6KAE - chains C and D of the 4 polymer chains in the assembly; structure by X-ray diffraction, 1.45 A resolution.

[Chain C]
Name: Hemoglobin subunit alpha
Organism: Homo sapiens
UniProtKB: P69905 (HBA_HUMAN); residues 1-141 here correspond to UniProt positions 2-142 (UniProt number = residue number + 1)
Sequence (141 residues; each row starts with the number of its first residue):
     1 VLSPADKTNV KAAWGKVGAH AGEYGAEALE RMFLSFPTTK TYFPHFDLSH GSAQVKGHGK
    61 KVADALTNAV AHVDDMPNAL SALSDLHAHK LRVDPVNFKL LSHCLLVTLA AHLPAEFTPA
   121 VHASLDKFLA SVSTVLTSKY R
Ion coordination: heme Fe near His87 (its only coordinating residue here)
Ligand contacts:
  - carbon monoxide (CMO), molecule 1: Trp14, Ala21, Tyr24, Gly25, Ala63, Leu66, Leu105
  - carbon monoxide (CMO), molecule 2: Leu29, Phe43, His58, Val62, Leu101
  - heme (HEM): Met32, Thr39, Tyr42, Phe43, His45, Phe46, His58, Lys61, Val62, Ala65, Leu66, Leu83, Leu86, His87, Leu91, Val93, Asn97, Phe98, Leu101, Val132, Leu136
Swiss-Prot annotation at these positions:
  - binding site (O2): His58
  - binding site (heme b): His87
  - site: Thr8, Asn9 (Microbial infection: Cleavage), Lys11 (Not glycated), Ala13, Trp14 (Microbial infection: Cleavage), Tyr24, Gly25 (Microbial infection: Cleavage), Leu29, Glu30 (Microbial infection: Cleavage), His45, Phe46 (Microbial infection: Cleavage), Asp47, Leu48 (Microbial infection: Cleavage), Ser52, Ala53 (Microbial infection: Cleavage), Val55, Lys56 (Microbial infection: Cleavage), Lys56 (Not glycated), Gly59, Lys60 (Microbial infection: Cleavage), Lys60 (Not glycated), Lys90 (Not glycated), Leu91, Arg92 (Microbial infection: Cleavage), Lys99 (Not glycated), Leu106, Val107 (Microbial infection: Cleavage), Thr108, Leu109 (Microbial infection: Cleavage), Val121, His122 (Microbial infection: Cleavage), Ser133, Thr134 (Microbial infection: Cleavage)
  - modified residue: Ser3 (Phosphoserine), Lys7 (N6-succinyllysine), Thr8 (Phosphothreonine), Lys11 (N6-succinyllysine), Lys16 (N6-acetyllysine), Tyr24 (Phosphotyrosine), Ser35 (Phosphoserine), Lys40 (N6-succinyllysine), Ser49 (Phosphoserine), Ser102 (Phosphoserine), Thr108 (Phosphothreonine), Ser124 (Phosphoserine), Ser131 (Phosphoserine), Thr134 (Phosphothreonine), Thr137 (Phosphothreonine), Ser138 (Phosphoserine)
  - glycosylation (N-linked (Glc) (glycation) lysine): Lys7, Lys16, Lys40, Lys61

[Chain D]
Name: Hemoglobin subunit beta
Organism: Homo sapiens
UniProtKB: P68871 (HBB_HUMAN); residues 1-146 here correspond to UniProt positions 2-147 (UniProt number = residue number + 1)
Sequence (146 residues; each row starts with the number of its first residue):
     1 VHLTPEEKSA VTALWGKVNV DEVGGEALGR LLVVYPWTQR FFESFGDLST PDAVMGNPKV
    61 KAHGKKVLGA FSDGLAHLDN LKGTFATLSE LHCDKLHVDP ENFRLLGNVL VCVLAHHFGK
   121 EFTPPVQAAY QKVVAGVANA LAHKYH
Covalently attached groups: but-2-enedial (2FU) linked to Lys82
Ion coordination: protoporphyrin IX containing ni(II) Ni near His92 (its only coordinating residue here)
Ligand contacts:
  - carbon monoxide (CMO), molecule 1: Gly24, Ala27, Leu28, Gly64, Val67, Leu68, Leu106
  - carbon monoxide (CMO), molecule 2: Phe103, Gly107, Val134, Val137, Ala138
  - protoporphyrin IX containing ni(II) (HNI): Leu31, Phe41, Phe42, Phe45, His63, Lys66, Val67, Ala70, Phe71, Phe85, Leu88, Leu91, His92, Leu96, Val98, Asn102, Phe103, Leu106, Val137, Leu141
Swiss-Prot annotation at these positions:
  - binding site ((2R)-2,3-bisphosphoglycerate): Val1, His2, Lys82, His143
  - binding site (heme b): His63, His92
  - site: Glu7, Lys8 (Microbial infection: Cleavage), Gly25, Glu26 (Microbial infection: Cleavage), Gly29, Arg30 (Microbial infection: Cleavage), Tyr35, Pro36 (Microbial infection: Cleavage), Trp37, Thr38 (Microbial infection: Cleavage), Phe45, Gly46 (Microbial infection: Cleavage), Asp52, Ala53 (Microbial infection: Cleavage), Gly56, Asn57 (Microbial infection: Cleavage), Lys59 (Not glycated), Phe71, Ser72 (Microbial infection: Cleavage), Gly74, Leu75 (Microbial infection: Cleavage), Lys82 (Not glycated), Thr84, Phe85 (Microbial infection: Cleavage), His92, Cys93 (Microbial infection: Cleavage), Lys95 (Not glycated), Arg104, Leu105 (Microbial infection: Cleavage), Leu110, Val111 (Microbial infection: Cleavage), Gly119, Lys120 (Microbial infection: Cleavage), Phe122, Thr123 (Microbial infection: Cleavage), Ala128, Ala129 (Microbial infection: Cleavage) and 2 more in UniProt
  - modified residue: Val1 (N-acetylvaline), Ser9 (Phosphoserine), Thr12 (Phosphothreonine), Ser44 (Phosphoserine), Thr50 (Phosphothreonine), Lys59 (N6-acetyllysine), Lys82 (N6-acetyllysine), Thr87 (Phosphothreonine), Cys93 (S-nitrosocysteine), Lys144 (N6-acetyllysine)
  - glycosylation: Val1 (N-linked (Glc) (glycation) valine), Lys8 (N-linked (Glc) (glycation) lysine), Lys17 (N-linked (Glc) (glycation) lysine), Lys66 (N-linked (Glc) (glycation) lysine), Lys120 (N-linked (Glc) (glycation) lysine), Lys144 (N-linked (Glc) (glycation) lysine)

[Interface between chain C and chain D]
Pairs across the interface (38; chain C residue first):
  Glu30(C) - Pro124(D)
  Arg31(C) - Phe122(D)  hydrogen bond (side chain-backbone)
  Arg31(C) - Thr123(D)
  Arg31(C) - Pro124(D)
  Arg31(C) - Gln127(D)  hydrogen bond
  Leu34(C) - Pro124(D)  hydrophobic
  Leu34(C) - Pro125(D)
  Leu34(C) - Ala128(D)
  Ser35(C) - Gln127(D)
  Ser35(C) - Ala128(D)
  Ser35(C) - Gln131(D)
  Phe36(C) - Gln131(D)
  His103(C) - Asn108(D)
  His103(C) - Val111(D)
  His103(C) - Gln131(D)  hydrogen bond
  Cys104(C) - Gln127(D)
  Val107(C) - Val111(D)  hydrophobic
  Val107(C) - Ala115(D)  hydrophobic
  Val107(C) - Gln127(D)
  Ala110(C) - Cys112(D)
  Ala110(C) - Ala115(D)
  Ala110(C) - His116(D)
  Ala111(C) - Ala115(D)
  Ala111(C) - Gly119(D)
  His112(C) - Lys120(D)
  Leu113(C) - His116(D)
  Pro114(C) - His116(D)  hydrogen bond (backbone-side chain)
  Phe117(C) - Arg30(D)  hydrogen bond (backbone-side chain)
  Phe117(C) - His116(D)
  Thr118(C) - Arg30(D)
  Pro119(C) - Arg30(D)
  Pro119(C) - Val33(D)
  Pro119(C) - Met55(D)  hydrophobic
  His122(C) - Arg30(D)  hydrogen bond
  His122(C) - Val34(D)
  His122(C) - Cys112(D)
  Asp126(C) - Val34(D)
  Asp126(C) - Tyr35(D)  hydrogen bond
Interface residues without a listed pair, chain C (20 interface residues in all): Leu106, Ala123

[Summary]
20 residues of chain C and 19 residues of chain D are in contact, with 7 hydrogen bonds. Polar contacts
include Arg31(C)-Phe122(D), Arg31(C)-Gln127(D) and His103(C)-Gln131(D). Chain C binds heme and carbon
monoxide. Ligands of chain D: protoporphyrin IX containing ni(II) and carbon monoxide.
Here chain C is Hemoglobin subunit alpha and chain D is Hemoglobin subunit beta, both from Homo sapiens. Entry
6KAE (Crosslinked alpha(Fe-CO)-beta(Ni) human hemoglobin A in the T quaternary structure at 95 K: Light) was
determined by X-ray diffraction, deposited together with 6KA9, 6KAH, 6KAI, 6KAO, 6KAP, 6KAQ and 11 further
entries.
